4MB1 - chain A; structure by X-ray diffraction, 1.40 A resolution.

== Chain A ==
Molecule: Oligo-1,6-glucosidase 1
From: Bacillus subtilis subsp. subtilis
Notes: EC 3.2.1.10
UniProtKB: O06994 (O16G1_BACSU); residue numbers follow UniProt; this construct covers 1-561
Chain sequence (561 residues; row label = number of the first residue in the row):
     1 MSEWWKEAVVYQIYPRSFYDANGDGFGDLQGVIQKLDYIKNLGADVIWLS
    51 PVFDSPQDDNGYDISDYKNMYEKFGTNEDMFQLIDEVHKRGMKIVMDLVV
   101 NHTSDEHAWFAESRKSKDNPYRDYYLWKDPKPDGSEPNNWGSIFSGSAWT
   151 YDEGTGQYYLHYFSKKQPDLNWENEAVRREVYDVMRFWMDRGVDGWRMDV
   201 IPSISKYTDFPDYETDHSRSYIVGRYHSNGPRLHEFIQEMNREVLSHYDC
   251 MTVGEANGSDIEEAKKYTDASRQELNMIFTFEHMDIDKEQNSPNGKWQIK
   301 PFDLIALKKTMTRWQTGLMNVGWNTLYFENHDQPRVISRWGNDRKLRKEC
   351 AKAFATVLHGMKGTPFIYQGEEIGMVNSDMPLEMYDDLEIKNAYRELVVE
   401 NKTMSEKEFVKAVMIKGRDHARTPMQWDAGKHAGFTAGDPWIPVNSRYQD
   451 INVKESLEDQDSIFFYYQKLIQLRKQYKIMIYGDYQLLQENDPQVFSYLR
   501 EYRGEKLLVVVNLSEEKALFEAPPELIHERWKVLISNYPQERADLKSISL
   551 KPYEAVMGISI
Not modelled in the structure: 1-2, 541-542
Sequence notes: engineered mutation P202 (Gly in O06994)
Curated features (UniProtKB/Swiss-Prot):
  - active site: D199 (Nucleophile), E255 (Proton donor)
  - binding site (Ca(2+)): D20, N22, D24, F26, D28
  - site: D332 (Transition state stabilizer)
Metal / ion sites: Ca2+: D20, N22, D24, F26, D28

== Overview ==
D20, N22, D24, F26 and D28 form the Ca2+ site. From UniProt: active-site residues D199 and E255 and 5
Ca2+-binding residues.
Chain A is Oligo-1,6-glucosidase 1 (Bacillus subtilis subsp. subtilis); the structure, The Structure of MalL
mutant enzyme G202P from Bacillus subtilus, was determined by X-ray diffraction together with 4M56, 4M8U and
4MAZ from the same study.
